2GD2 - chains A and B; structure by X-ray diffraction, 1.70 A resolution.

== Chain A (and B) ==
Molecule: probable alpha-methylacyl-CoA racemase MCR
Organism: Mycobacterium tuberculosis
Notes: EC 5.1.99.4; chain B of this document is another copy of the same molecule, construct and numbering; everything in this record applies to it too
Chain sequence (360 residues; numbered 1 to 360; the number before each row is that of its first residue):
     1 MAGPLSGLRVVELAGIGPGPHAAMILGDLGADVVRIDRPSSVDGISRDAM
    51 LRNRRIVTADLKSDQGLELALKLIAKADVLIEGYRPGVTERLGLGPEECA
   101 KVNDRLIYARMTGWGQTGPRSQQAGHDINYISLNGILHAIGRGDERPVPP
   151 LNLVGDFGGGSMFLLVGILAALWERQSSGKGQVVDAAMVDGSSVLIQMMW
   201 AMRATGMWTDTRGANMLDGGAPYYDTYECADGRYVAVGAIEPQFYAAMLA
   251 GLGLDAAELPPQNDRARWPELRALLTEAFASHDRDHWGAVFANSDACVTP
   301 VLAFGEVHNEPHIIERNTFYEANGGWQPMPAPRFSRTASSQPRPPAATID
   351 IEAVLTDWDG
Unresolved in the structure: 1, 40-44
Ligand contacts: acetoacetyl-coenzyme A (CAA): I16, G17, P18, D37, R38, A59, D60, L61, K62, G83, Y84, R85, V88, R91, L92, M111, T112, G113, A124, G125, H126, D127, Y130, N152, D156, M188

== How chain A and chain B interact ==
Pairs across the interface (329; chain A residue first):
  P4(A) with A170(B); W173(B); E174(B)
  L5(A) with A170(B), hydrophobic; W173(B)
  S6(A) with W173(B)
  L8(A) with W173(B), hydrophobic
  H21(A) with V194(B); L195(B)
  M24(A) with V194(B), hydrophobic; Q197(B)
  I25(A) with F163(B), hydrophobic
  R47(A) with A204(B); T205(B)
  D48(A) with A201(B)
  A49(A) with Q197(B); A201(B), hydrophobic
  M50(A) with Q197(B); M198(B), hydrophobic
  R85(A) with D295(B), salt bridge
  W114(A) with T299(B); H312(B), hydrogen bond (backbone-side chain); R316(B), hydrogen bond (backbone-side chain)
  G115(A) with R316(B)
  T117(A) with H312(B); R316(B)
  G118(A) with H312(B)
  P119(A) with H312(B); E315(B)
  R120(A) with P300(B); E310(B), salt bridge; H312(B), hydrogen bond (backbone-side chain)
  S121(A) with H312(B)
  Q122(A) with D295(B)
  Q123(A) with F291(B); A292(B), hydrogen bond (side chain-backbone); N293(B); S294(B), hydrogen bond (side chain-backbone); D295(B)
  A124(A) with F244(B), hydrophobic; D295(B), hydrogen bond (backbone-side chain); C297(B)
  G125(A) with C297(B)
  H126(A) with Y224(B); G238(B); I240(B); E241(B), salt bridge
  D127(A) with Y224(B)
  I128(A) with Y224(B), hydrogen bond (backbone-side chain); D225(B); A236(B); V237(B); G238(B)
  N129(A) with A236(B), hydrogen bond (side chain-backbone); G238(B); C297(B), hydrogen bond (side chain-backbone); T299(B), hydrogen bond
  S132(A) with A236(B); T299(B), hydrogen bond; P300(B), hydrogen bond (side chain-backbone); V301(B), hydrogen bond (side chain-backbone); L302(B), hydrogen bond (backbone-backbone)
  L133(A) with P300(B), hydrophobic; L302(B); V307(B); E310(B)
  N134(A) with V307(B)
  G135(A) with L302(B); F304(B); V307(B)
  I136(A) with L153(B), hydrophobic
  L137(A) with T226(B); A236(B), hydrophobic
  H138(A) with V301(B); L302(B); A303(B)
  A139(A) with L151(B)
  R142(A) with E145(B); R146(B); P147(B), hydrogen bond (side chain-backbone); V148(B)
  E145(A) with R142(B); E145(B)
  R146(A) with R142(B); D225(B), salt bridge; T226(B), hydrogen bond (side chain-backbone); Y234(B); R272(B)
  P147(A) with R142(B), hydrogen bond (backbone-side chain); T226(B), hydrogen bond (backbone-side chain); Y234(B)
  V148(A) with R142(B); D218(B)
  P150(A) with P150(B), hydrophobic
  L151(A) with A139(B); I196(B), hydrophobic; W208(B), hydrophobic; L217(B); D218(B)
  N152(A) with M198(B); M199(B)
  L153(A) with V154(B), hydrophobic; L195(B); I196(B), hydrophobic
  V154(A) with L153(B), hydrophobic
  F157(A) with L195(B); M198(B), hydrophobic
  G158(A) with G158(B); M162(B); L195(B)
  M162(A) with M162(B); F163(B), hydrophobic; V166(B), hydrophobic; L195(B), hydrophobic
  F163(A) with I25(B), hydrophobic; M162(B), hydrophobic; A331(B); P332(B)
  L165(A) with V166(B), hydrophobic
  V166(A) with M162(B), hydrophobic; L165(B), hydrophobic; L169(B)
  G167(A) with P332(B); F334(B)
  L169(A) with V166(B), hydrophobic; L169(B), hydrophobic
  A170(A) with P4(B); L5(B), hydrophobic
  L172(A) with W173(B), hydrophobic; Q176(B)
  W173(A) with P4(B); L5(B); S6(B); L8(B), hydrophobic; L172(B), hydrophobic; R175(B)
  E174(A) with P4(B); R336(B), salt bridge; T337(B)
  R175(A) with W173(B)
  Q176(A) with L172(B); Q176(B)
  S178(A) with R336(B), hydrogen bond
  K180(A) with R336(B), hydrogen bond (backbone-side chain)
  G181(A) with R336(B), hydrogen bond (backbone-side chain)
  Q182(A) with F334(B); S335(B), hydrogen bond (side chain-backbone); R336(B), hydrogen bond (side chain-backbone); T337(B), hydrogen bond (side chain-backbone)
  V183(A) with R333(B); F334(B); S335(B), hydrogen bond (backbone-backbone)
  V184(A) with P332(B), hydrophobic; R333(B)
  D185(A) with R316(B), salt bridge; P332(B); R333(B), hydrogen bond (backbone-backbone)
  A186(A) with P332(B), hydrophobic
  A187(A) with R316(B)
  V189(A) with I313(B), hydrophobic; R316(B)
  D190(A) with R316(B), salt bridge; T318(B), hydrogen bond; A331(B); R333(B), salt bridge
  G191(A) with A331(B)
  S193(A) with T318(B); F319(B); P328(B)
  V194(A) with H21(B); M24(B), hydrophobic; I25(B), hydrophobic; P328(B), hydrophobic; M329(B); A331(B), hydrophobic
  L195(A) with H21(B); L153(B); F157(B); G158(B); M162(B), hydrophobic
  I196(A) with L151(B), hydrophobic; L153(B), hydrophobic; F304(B), hydrophobic
  Q197(A) with M24(B); A49(B); M50(B); Q327(B); P328(B)
  M198(A) with M50(B), hydrophobic; N152(B); F157(B), hydrophobic
  M199(A) with L151(B), hydrophobic; N152(B)
  W200(A) with F304(B); F319(B); W326(B); Q327(B), hydrogen bond (backbone-side chain); P328(B)
  A201(A) with D48(B); A49(B); Q327(B), hydrogen bond (backbone-side chain)
  R203(A) with F304(B); G305(B)
  A204(A) with G324(B)
  T205(A) with R47(B)
  W208(A) with L151(B), hydrophobic; F304(B)
  D210(A) with F304(B); G305(B), hydrogen bond (side chain-backbone)
  R212(A) with Y234(B), hydrogen bond
  L217(A) with L151(B); N152(B)
  D218(A) with V148(B); L151(B)
  G219(A) with P149(B)
  Y224(A) with H126(B); D127(B); I128(B), hydrogen bond (side chain-backbone)
  D225(A) with I128(B); R146(B), salt bridge; P149(B)
  T226(A) with L137(B); R146(B), hydrogen bond (backbone-side chain); P147(B), hydrogen bond (side chain-backbone)
  Y234(A) with R146(B); P147(B); R212(B), hydrogen bond
  A236(A) with I128(B); N129(B), hydrogen bond (backbone-side chain); S132(B)
  V237(A) with I128(B)
  G238(A) with H126(B); I128(B); N129(B)
  I240(A) with H126(B)
  E241(A) with H126(B), salt bridge
  F244(A) with A124(B), hydrophobic
  R272(A) with R146(B)
  F291(A) with Q123(B), hydrogen bond (backbone-side chain)
  A292(A) with R120(B); Q123(B), hydrogen bond (backbone-side chain)
  N293(A) with Q123(B)
  S294(A) with Q123(B), hydrogen bond (backbone-side chain)
  D295(A) with R85(B), salt bridge; Q122(B); Q123(B); A124(B), hydrogen bond (side chain-backbone)
  C297(A) with A124(B), hydrophobic; G125(B); N129(B), hydrogen bond (backbone-side chain)
  V298(A) with N129(B)
  T299(A) with N129(B), hydrogen bond; S132(B), hydrogen bond
  P300(A) with S132(B), hydrogen bond (backbone-side chain); L133(B), hydrophobic
  V301(A) with S132(B); H138(B)
  L302(A) with S132(B), hydrogen bond (backbone-backbone); L133(B); G135(B); H138(B)
  A303(A) with H138(B)
  F304(A) with G135(B); A139(B), hydrophobic; I196(B), hydrophobic; W200(B); R203(B); W208(B); D210(B)
  G305(A) with R203(B); D210(B), hydrogen bond (backbone-side chain)
  V307(A) with L133(B); N134(B); G135(B)
  E310(A) with R120(B), salt bridge; L133(B)
  H312(A) with W114(B), hydrogen bond (side chain-backbone); T117(B); G118(B); P119(B); R120(B), hydrogen bond (side chain-backbone); S121(B)
  I313(A) with L133(B); V189(B), hydrophobic
  R316(A) with W114(B), hydrogen bond (side chain-backbone); G115(B); T117(B); D185(B), salt bridge; A187(B); V189(B); D190(B), salt bridge
  T318(A) with D190(B), hydrogen bond; S193(B)
  F319(A) with S193(B); W200(B)
  W326(A) with W200(B)
  Q327(A) with Q197(B); W200(B), hydrogen bond (side chain-backbone); A201(B)
  P328(A) with S193(B); V194(B), hydrophobic; Q197(B); W200(B)
  M329(A) with V194(B)
  A331(A) with F163(B); D190(B); G191(B); V194(B), hydrophobic
  P332(A) with F163(B); G167(B); V184(B), hydrophobic; D185(B); A186(B), hydrophobic
  R333(A) with V183(B); V184(B); D185(B), hydrogen bond (backbone-backbone); D190(B), salt bridge
  F334(A) with G167(B); Q182(B); V183(B)
  S335(A) with Q182(B); V183(B), hydrogen bond (backbone-backbone)
  R336(A) with E174(B), salt bridge; S178(B), hydrogen bond; K180(B), hydrogen bond (side chain-backbone); G181(B), hydrogen bond (side chain-backbone); Q182(B), hydrogen bond (backbone-side chain)
  T337(A) with E174(B); Q182(B), hydrogen bond (backbone-side chain)
Interface residues without a listed pair, chain A (147 interface residues in all): G7, D28, L29, R52, D78, I140, G141, P149, A171, Y227, P311, E315, N323, G324, P330
Interface residues without a listed pair, chain B (146 interface residues in all): G7, D28, L29, R52, I136, I140, G141, A171, G219, Y227, V298, P311, G325, P330

== Summary ==
The interface between chain A and chain B involves 147 residues on one side and 146 on the other, with 58
hydrogen bonds and 16 salt bridges. Polar contacts include R85(A)-D295(B), R120(A)-E310(B) and
H126(A)-E241(B). Bound to chain A: acetoacetyl-coenzyme A.
Both chains are probable alpha-methylacyl-CoA racemase MCR (Mycobacterium tuberculosis). Entry 2GD2 (The
1,1-proton transfer reaction mechanism by alpha-methylacyl-CoA racemase is catalyzed by an aspartate/histidine
pair and involves ...) was determined by X-ray diffraction (same publication as 2GCE, 2GCI, 2GD0 and 2GD6).
